PDB entry 3AKO | X-ray diffraction, 2.10 A resolution | chains A and B

== Chain A ==
Molecule: Venus
Organism: Plant transformation vector pSITEII-4C1
Notes: fragment: N-terminal fragment
Amino-acid sequence (173 residues; numbered -20 to 154; 2 numbers in that range are skipped by the numbering (no residue carries them; nothing is unmodelled there); the number before each row is that of its first residue; numbers below 1 keep their minus sign (Met-20 is residue -20)):
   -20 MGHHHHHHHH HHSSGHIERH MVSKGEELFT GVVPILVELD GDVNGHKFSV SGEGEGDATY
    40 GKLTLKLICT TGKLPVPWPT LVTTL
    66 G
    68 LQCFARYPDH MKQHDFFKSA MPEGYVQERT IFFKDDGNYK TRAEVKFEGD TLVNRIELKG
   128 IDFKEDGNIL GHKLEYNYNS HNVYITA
Unresolved in the structure: -20 to -1
Modified positions: Gly66 ({(4Z)-2-(aminomethyl)-4-[(4-hydroxyphenyl)methylidene]-5-oxo-4,5-dihydro-1H-imidazol-1-yl}acetic acid; CR2)
Glycans and other covalent adducts: covalent link Leu64-Gly66; covalent link Gly66-Leu68

== Chain B ==
Molecule: Venus
Organism: Plant transformation vector pSITEII-4C1
Notes: fragment: C-terminal fragment
Amino-acid sequence (93 residues; each row starts with the number of its first residue):
   154 MDKQKNGIKA NFKIRHNIED GGVQLADHYQ QNTPIGDGPV LLPDNHYLSY QSALSKDPNE
   214 KRDHMVLLEF VTAAGITLGM DELYKLEHHH HHH
Unresolved in the structure: 154, 235-246

== Interface between chain A and chain B ==
Contacting residue pairs (174; chain A residue first):
  Val1(A) - Leu194(B)  hydrophobic
  Gly40(A) - Glu222(B)
  Gly40(A) - Phe223(B)
  Gly40(A) - Val224(B)  hydrogen bond (backbone-backbone)
  Lys41(A) - Leu221(B)
  Lys41(A) - Glu222(B)
  Lys41(A) - Phe223(B)
  Leu42(A) - Leu220(B)
  Leu42(A) - Leu221(B)
  Leu42(A) - Glu222(B)  hydrogen bond (backbone-backbone)
  Thr43(A) - Leu220(B)
  Thr43(A) - Leu221(B)
  Leu44(A) - Met218(B)
  Leu44(A) - Val219(B)
  Leu44(A) - Leu220(B)  hydrogen bond (backbone-backbone)
  Lys45(A) - Asp210(B)  salt bridge
  Lys45(A) - Glu213(B)  salt bridge
  Lys45(A) - Met218(B)
  Leu46(A) - His217(B)
  Leu46(A) - Met218(B)  hydrogen bond (backbone-backbone)
  Ile47(A) - Arg215(B)
  Ile47(A) - Asp216(B)
  Ile47(A) - His217(B)
  Cys48(A) - Asp216(B)  hydrogen bond (backbone-backbone)
  Gly51(A) - Asp216(B)
  Lys52(A) - Asp216(B)
  Leu53(A) - Asp216(B)  hydrogen bond (backbone-side chain)
  Trp57(A) - Lys209(B)
  Trp57(A) - Asp216(B)  hydrogen bond
  Trp57(A) - His217(B)  hydrogen bond (side chain-backbone)
  Trp57(A) - Met218(B)  hydrophobic
  Pro58(A) - His169(B)
  Pro58(A) - Leu207(B)  hydrophobic
  Val61(A) - Leu207(B)  hydrophobic
  Val61(A) - Met218(B)  hydrophobic
  Val61(A) - Leu220(B)  hydrophobic
  Val61(A) - Glu222(B)
  Thr62(A) - Phe165(B)
  Thr62(A) - Ile167(B)
  Thr62(A) - His181(B)  hydrogen bond
  Leu64(A) - Met218(B)  hydrophobic
  Gly66(A) - Phe165(B)
  Gly66(A) - Ile167(B)
  Gly66(A) - Tyr203(B)
  Gly66(A) - Ser205(B)
  Gly66(A) - Glu222(B)
  Gln69(A) - Gln183(B)  hydrogen bond
  Gln69(A) - Leu201(B)
  Gln69(A) - Tyr203(B)
  Ala72(A) - Leu201(B)  hydrophobic
  Ala72(A) - Val224(B)
  Arg73(A) - Val224(B)  hydrogen bond (backbone-backbone)
  Arg73(A) - Thr225(B)
  Arg73(A) - Ala226(B)  hydrogen bond (backbone-backbone)
  Tyr74(A) - His199(B)  hydrogen bond
  Tyr74(A) - Leu201(B)
  Tyr74(A) - Ala226(B)  hydrophobic
  Pro75(A) - Ala226(B)
  His77(A) - Ile229(B)  hydrogen bond (side chain-backbone)
  His77(A) - Leu231(B)
  Met78(A) - His199(B)
  Met78(A) - Ala226(B)  hydrophobic
  Met78(A) - Ala227(B)
  Met78(A) - Ile229(B)  hydrophobic
  Lys79(A) - Leu194(B)
  His81(A) - Pro196(B)
  His81(A) - Asp197(B)  hydrogen bond (side chain-backbone)
  His81(A) - His199(B)
  His81(A) - Ile229(B)
  Asp82(A) - Leu194(B)
  Phe83(A) - Asn159(B)
  Phe83(A) - Gly160(B)
  Phe83(A) - Ile161(B)  hydrophobic
  Phe83(A) - Asn185(B)
  Phe83(A) - Pro187(B)  hydrophobic
  Phe83(A) - Val193(B)  hydrophobic
  Phe83(A) - Leu194(B)
  Phe84(A) - Ile161(B)  hydrophobic
  Phe84(A) - Asn185(B)
  Ser86(A) - Val193(B)
  Ser86(A) - Leu194(B)  hydrogen bond (side chain-backbone)
  Glu90(A) - Ile188(B)
  Glu90(A) - Gly189(B)
  Gly91(A) - Pro187(B)
  Gly91(A) - Ile188(B)  hydrogen bond (backbone-backbone)
  Tyr92(A) - Asn185(B)
  Tyr92(A) - Thr186(B)
  Tyr92(A) - Pro187(B)  hydrophobic
  Tyr92(A) - Ile188(B)
  Val93(A) - Gln184(B)
  Val93(A) - Asn185(B)
  Val93(A) - Thr186(B)  hydrogen bond (backbone-backbone)
  Val93(A) - Ile188(B)  hydrophobic
  Gln94(A) - Gln183(B)  hydrogen bond
  Gln94(A) - Gln184(B)
  Gln94(A) - Asn185(B)  hydrogen bond
  Glu95(A) - Lys156(B)  salt bridge
  Glu95(A) - Tyr182(B)
  Glu95(A) - Gln183(B)
  Glu95(A) - Gln184(B)  hydrogen bond (backbone-backbone)
  Arg96(A) - Phe165(B)
  Arg96(A) - His181(B)
  Arg96(A) - Tyr182(B)
  Arg96(A) - Gln183(B)  hydrogen bond
  Thr97(A) - Asp180(B)
  Thr97(A) - His181(B)
  Thr97(A) - Tyr182(B)  hydrogen bond (backbone-backbone)
  Ile98(A) - Ala179(B)  hydrophobic
  Ile98(A) - Asp180(B)
  Ile98(A) - His181(B)
  Phe99(A) - Leu178(B)
  Phe99(A) - Ala179(B)
  Phe99(A) - Asp180(B)  hydrogen bond (backbone-backbone)
  Phe99(A) - Tyr182(B)  hydrophobic
  Phe100(A) - Gln177(B)
  Phe100(A) - Leu178(B)
  Phe100(A) - Ala179(B)  hydrophobic
  Lys101(A) - Gln177(B)  hydrogen bond (backbone-side chain)
  Lys101(A) - Leu178(B)  hydrogen bond (backbone-backbone)
  Asn135(A) - Ile171(B)
  Asn135(A) - Gln177(B)  hydrogen bond
  Lys140(A) - Ile171(B)
  Lys140(A) - Glu172(B)  hydrogen bond (backbone-backbone)
  Leu141(A) - His169(B)
  Leu141(A) - Asn170(B)
  Leu141(A) - Glu172(B)
  Leu141(A) - Gln177(B)
  Glu142(A) - Asn170(B)  hydrogen bond (backbone-backbone)
  Glu142(A) - Ile171(B)
  Glu142(A) - Glu172(B)
  Tyr143(A) - Leu207(B)
  Tyr143(A) - Ser208(B)  hydrogen bond (side chain-backbone)
  Tyr143(A) - Lys209(B)
  Tyr143(A) - His217(B)
  Tyr143(A) - Met218(B)
  Tyr143(A) - Val219(B)
  Asn144(A) - Asn170(B)
  Asn144(A) - Leu207(B)
  Tyr145(A) - Ile167(B)
  Tyr145(A) - His169(B)
  Tyr145(A) - Ser205(B)
  Asn146(A) - Arg168(B)  hydrogen bond (side chain-backbone)
  Asn146(A) - Asn170(B)  hydrogen bond
  Ser147(A) - Tyr203(B)
  Ser147(A) - Gln204(B)
  His148(A) - Lys166(B)
  His148(A) - Ile167(B)
  His148(A) - Arg168(B)  hydrogen bond (side chain-backbone)
  His148(A) - Leu201(B)
  His148(A) - Ser202(B)
  His148(A) - Tyr203(B)  hydrogen bond (backbone-backbone)
  Asn149(A) - Phe165(B)
  Asn149(A) - Tyr200(B)
  Asn149(A) - Leu201(B)
  Asn149(A) - Ser202(B)
  Val150(A) - Ala163(B)  hydrophobic
  Val150(A) - Phe165(B)  hydrophobic
  Val150(A) - Tyr200(B)
  Val150(A) - Leu201(B)  hydrogen bond (backbone-backbone)
  Val150(A) - Tyr203(B)  hydrophobic
  Tyr151(A) - Lys162(B)
  Tyr151(A) - Ala163(B)
  Tyr151(A) - Asn164(B)  hydrogen bond (backbone-backbone)
  Tyr151(A) - His199(B)
  Tyr151(A) - Tyr200(B)  hydrophobic
  Ile152(A) - Lys162(B)
  Ile152(A) - Asn198(B)
  Ile152(A) - His199(B)  hydrogen bond (backbone-backbone)
  Ile152(A) - Leu201(B)  hydrophobic
  Thr153(A) - Ile161(B)
  Thr153(A) - Lys162(B)  hydrogen bond (backbone-backbone)
  Thr153(A) - Asn198(B)  hydrogen bond
  Ala154(A) - Gly160(B)
  Ala154(A) - Pro196(B)
Interface residues without a listed pair, chain A (68 interface residues in all): Ser2, Thr59, Phe71, Gln80, Ala87, Glu111, Lys113, Ile136
Interface residues without a listed pair, chain B (63 interface residues in all): Asp173, Pro192, Thr230

== Summary ==
Chain A and chain B form an interface of 68 and 63 residues respectively, with 39 hydrogen bonds and 3 salt
bridges. Polar contacts include Lys45(A)-Asp210(B), Lys45(A)-Glu213(B) and Glu95(A)-Lys156(B).
Chain A is Venus and chain B is Venus, both from Plant transformation vector pSITEII-4C1; the structure,
Crystal Structure of the Reassembled Venus, was determined by X-ray diffraction.
